PDB entry 4R9D | X-ray diffraction, 1.24 A resolution | chain A

== Chain A ==
Molecule: Galectin-3
Organism: Homo sapiens
Reference sequence: P17931 (LEG3_HUMAN); residues 111-250 here = UniProt positions 111-250
Sequence (144 residues; each row starts with the number of its first residue):
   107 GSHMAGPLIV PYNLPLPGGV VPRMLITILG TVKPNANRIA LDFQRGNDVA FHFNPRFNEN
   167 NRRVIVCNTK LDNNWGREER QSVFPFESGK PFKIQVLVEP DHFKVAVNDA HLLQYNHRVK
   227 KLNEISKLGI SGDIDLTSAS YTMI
Unresolved in the structure: 107-112
Differences from the reference sequence: expression tag (107-110)
UniProt features mapped onto this chain:
  - motif: K226 to D241 (Nuclear export signal)
  - binding site (a beta-D-galactoside): W181 to Q187
  - modified residue: S188 (Phosphoserine)

== Overview ==
From UniProt: 7 beta-D-galactoside-binding residues.
Chain A is Galectin-3 (Homo sapiens); the structure, Crystal structure of Human galectin-3 CRD in complex with
lactose (pH 7.9, PEG6000), was determined by X-ray diffraction together with 4R9A, 4R9B, 4R9C and 4RL7 from
the same study.
